PDB entry 6X6C | electron microscopy, 2.90 A resolution | chains A and D of the 4 polymer chains in the assembly

Chain A (and D):
Molecule: Dipeptidyl peptidase 9
From: Homo sapiens
Notes: EC 3.4.14.5; chain D of this document is another copy of the same molecule, construct and numbering; everything in this record applies to it too
UniProtKB: Q86TI2 (DPP9_HUMAN); numbering as in UniProt (aligned over 1-863)
Amino-acid sequence (891 residues; numbered -27 to 863; the number before each row is that of its first residue; numbers below 1 keep their minus sign (Met-27 is residue -27)):
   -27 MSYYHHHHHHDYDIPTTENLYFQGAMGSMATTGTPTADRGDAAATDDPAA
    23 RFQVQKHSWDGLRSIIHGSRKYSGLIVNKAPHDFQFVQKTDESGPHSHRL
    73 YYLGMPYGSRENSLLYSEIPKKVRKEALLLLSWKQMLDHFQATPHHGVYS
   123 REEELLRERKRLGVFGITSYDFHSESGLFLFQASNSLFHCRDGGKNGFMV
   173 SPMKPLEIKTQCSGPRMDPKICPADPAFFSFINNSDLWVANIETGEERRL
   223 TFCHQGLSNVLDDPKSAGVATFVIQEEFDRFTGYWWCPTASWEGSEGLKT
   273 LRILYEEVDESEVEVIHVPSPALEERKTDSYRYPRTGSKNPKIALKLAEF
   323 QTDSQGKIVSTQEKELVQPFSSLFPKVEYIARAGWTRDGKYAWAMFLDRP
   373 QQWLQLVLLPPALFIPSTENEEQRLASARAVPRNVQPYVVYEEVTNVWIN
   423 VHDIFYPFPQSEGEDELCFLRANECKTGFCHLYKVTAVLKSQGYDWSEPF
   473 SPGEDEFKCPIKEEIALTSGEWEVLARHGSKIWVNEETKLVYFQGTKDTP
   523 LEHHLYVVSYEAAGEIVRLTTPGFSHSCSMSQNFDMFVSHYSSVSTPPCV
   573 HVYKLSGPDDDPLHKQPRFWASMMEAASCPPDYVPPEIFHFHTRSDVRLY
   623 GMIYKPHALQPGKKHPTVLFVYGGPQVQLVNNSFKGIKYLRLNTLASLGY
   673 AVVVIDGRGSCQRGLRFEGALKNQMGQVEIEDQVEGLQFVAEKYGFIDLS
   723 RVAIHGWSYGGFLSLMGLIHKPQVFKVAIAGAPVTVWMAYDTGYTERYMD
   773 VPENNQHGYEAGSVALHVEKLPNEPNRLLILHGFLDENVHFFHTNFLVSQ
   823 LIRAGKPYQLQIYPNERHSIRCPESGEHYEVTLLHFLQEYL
Not modelled in the structure: -27 to 17
Covalent attachments: compound GK2 linked to Ser730
Construct notes: expression tag (-27 to 0)
Ligand contacts: GK2 ([(2R)-1-[(2R)-2-azanyl-3-methyl-butanoyl]pyrrolidin-2-yl]boronic acid): Arg133, Glu248, Glu249, Tyr644, Gln648, Tyr731, Val756, Trp759, Tyr762, Tyr766, Asn810, Val811, His840
From the paper describing this entry:
  - binding site for GK2: Arg133, Glu248, Glu249, Ser730
  - catalytic residues: Ser730
  - mutagenesis - S730A: abolished catalytic activity
  - mutagenesis - E597R: unchanged catalytic activity

Chain A / chain D interface:
Contacting residue pairs (85; chain A residue first):
  Trp31(A) with Asn795(D); Pro797(D); Gly827(D), hydrogen bond (side chain-backbone); Pro829(D)
  Asp32(A) with Asn795(D)
  Arg35(A) with Gly827(D)
  Val287(A) with Lys299(D), hydrogen bond (backbone-side chain)
  Ile288(A) with Arg298(D)
  His289(A) with Arg298(D), hydrogen bond (backbone-backbone); Lys299(D); Thr300(D)
  Leu295(A) with Phe814(D); Asn817(D)
  Glu296(A) with Phe814(D)
  Arg298(A) with Ile288(D); His289(D), hydrogen bond (backbone-backbone); Tyr305(D); Arg307(D); Ala761(D), hydrogen bond (side chain-backbone); His812(D), hydrogen bond; Phe814(D)
  Lys299(A) with Val287(D); His289(D)
  Thr300(A) with His289(D); Thr300(D)
  Tyr305(A) with Arg298(D)
  Arg307(A) with Arg298(D)
  Ala761(A) with Arg298(D), hydrogen bond (backbone-side chain)
  Asn795(A) with Trp31(D); Asp32(D), hydrogen bond
  Pro797(A) with Trp31(D); His857(D)
  Asn798(A) with Tyr862(D)
  Phe806(A) with Phe806(D), hydrophobic; Phe813(D), hydrophobic; Asn817(D)
  His812(A) with Arg298(D), hydrogen bond
  Phe813(A) with Phe806(D), hydrophobic
  Phe814(A) with Leu295(D); Glu296(D); Arg298(D)
  Asn817(A) with Leu295(D); Phe806(D); Ile834(D); Pro836(D)
  Val820(A) with Ile834(D); Pro836(D), hydrophobic
  Ser821(A) with Pro836(D); Asn837(D), hydrogen bond
  Ile824(A) with Ile834(D); Tyr835(D), hydrophobic; Pro836(D); Ser847(D); His850(D)
  Arg825(A) with Glu846(D)
  Gly827(A) with Trp31(D), hydrogen bond (backbone-side chain); Arg35(D), hydrogen bond (backbone-side chain)
  Lys828(A) with His850(D), hydrogen bond (backbone-side chain)
  Pro829(A) with Trp31(D)
  Tyr830(A) with Gln833(D), hydrogen bond (backbone-side chain); Ile834(D), hydrogen bond (side chain-backbone); His850(D)
  Leu832(A) with Leu832(D); Ile834(D), hydrophobic
  Gln833(A) with Tyr830(D), hydrogen bond (side chain-backbone)
  Ile834(A) with Asn817(D); Val820(D); Ile824(D); Tyr830(D), hydrogen bond (backbone-side chain); Leu832(D), hydrophobic
  Tyr835(A) with Ile824(D), hydrophobic
  Pro836(A) with Asn817(D); Val820(D), hydrophobic; Ser821(D); Ile824(D)
  Asn837(A) with Ser821(D), hydrogen bond; Arg825(D)
  Glu846(A) with Arg825(D)
  Ser847(A) with Ile824(D)
  His850(A) with Ile824(D); Lys828(D), hydrogen bond (side chain-backbone); Tyr830(D)
  His857(A) with Pro797(D)
  Tyr862(A) with Asn798(D); Tyr862(D), hydrogen bond
Other interface residues (no listed pair), chain A (48 interface residues in all): Glu297, Glu796, His815, Phe818, Leu823, Ala826, Gln831
Other interface residues (no listed pair), chain D (45 interface residues in all): Glu297, Leu823, Ala826, Gln831

Summary:
The interface between chain A and chain D involves 48 residues on one side and 45 on the other; the contacts
include 20 hydrogen bonds. Polar contacts include Trp31(A)-Gly827(D), Val287(A)-Lys299(D) and
Arg298(A)-Ala761(D). Compound GK2 is covalently linked to Ser730(A). The paper reports the catalytic residue
Ser730(A); S730A of chain A abolishes catalytic activity.
Chain A and chain D are both Dipeptidyl peptidase 9 (Homo sapiens); the structure, Cryo-EM structure of
NLRP1-DPP9-VbP complex, was determined by electron microscopy together with 6X6A from the same study.
